6M17 - chains B and D of the 6 polymer chains in the assembly; structure by electron microscopy, 2.90 A resolution.

[Chain B (and D)]
Molecule: Angiotensin-converting enzyme 2
Organism: Homo sapiens
Notes: EC 3.4.17.23, 3.4.17.-; chain D of this document is another copy of the same molecule, construct and numbering; everything in this record applies to it too
Reference sequence: Q9BYF1 (ACE2_HUMAN); the construct has insertions or renumbered stretches relative to UniProt, so the offset changes along the chain: -6 to 9 = UniProt 2-17; 18-805 = UniProt 18-805
Amino-acid sequence (814 residues; row label = number of the first residue in the row; numbers below 1 keep their minus sign (Met-8 is residue -8)):
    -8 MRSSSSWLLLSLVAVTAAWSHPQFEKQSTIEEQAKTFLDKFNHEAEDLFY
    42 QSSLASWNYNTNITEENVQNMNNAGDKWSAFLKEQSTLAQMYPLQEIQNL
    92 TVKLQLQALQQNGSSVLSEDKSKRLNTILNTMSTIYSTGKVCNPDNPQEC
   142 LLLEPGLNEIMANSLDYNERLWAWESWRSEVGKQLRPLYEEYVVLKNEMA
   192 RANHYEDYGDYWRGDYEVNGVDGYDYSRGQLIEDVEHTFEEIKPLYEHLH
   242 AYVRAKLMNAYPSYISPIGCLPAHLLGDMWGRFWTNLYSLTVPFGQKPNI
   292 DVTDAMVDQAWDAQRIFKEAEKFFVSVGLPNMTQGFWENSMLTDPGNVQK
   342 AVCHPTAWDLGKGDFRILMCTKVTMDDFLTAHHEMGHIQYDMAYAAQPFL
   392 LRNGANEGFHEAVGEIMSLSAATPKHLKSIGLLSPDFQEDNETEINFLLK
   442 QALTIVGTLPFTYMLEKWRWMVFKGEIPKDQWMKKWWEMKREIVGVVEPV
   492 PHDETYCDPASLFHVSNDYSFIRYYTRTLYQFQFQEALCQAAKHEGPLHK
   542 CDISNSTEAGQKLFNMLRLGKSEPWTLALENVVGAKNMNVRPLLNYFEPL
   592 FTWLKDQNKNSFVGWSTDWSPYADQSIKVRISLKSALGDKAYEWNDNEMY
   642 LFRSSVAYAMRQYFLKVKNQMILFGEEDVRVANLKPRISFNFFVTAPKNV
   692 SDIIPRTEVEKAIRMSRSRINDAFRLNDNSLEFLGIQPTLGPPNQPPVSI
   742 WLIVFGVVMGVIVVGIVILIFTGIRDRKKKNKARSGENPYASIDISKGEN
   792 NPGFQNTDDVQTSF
Disordered / not traced: -8 to 20, 769-805
Disulfides: Cys133-Cys141, Cys344-Cys361, Cys530-Cys542
Glycans and other covalent adducts: N-acetylglucosamine (NAG) linked to Asn53, Asn90, Asn103, Asn322, Asn432, Asn546, Asn690
Construct notes: initiating methionine (-8); expression tag (-7); insertion (10-17)
Ion coordination: Zn2+: His374, Glu402
Swiss-Prot annotation at these positions:
  - region: Asp30 to Tyr41 (Interaction with SARS-CoV spike glycoprotein), Met82 to Pro84 (Interaction with SARS-CoV spike glycoprotein), Lys353 to Arg357 (Interaction with SARS-CoV spike glycoprotein), Arg652 to Lys659 (Essential for cleavage by ADAM17), Arg697 to Arg716 (Essential for cleavage by TMPRSS11D and TMPRSS2)
  - motif: Glu778 to Ile786 (LIR), Tyr781 to Asp785 (SH2-binding), Tyr781 to Ile784 (Endocytic sorting signal), Asn792 to Phe795 (PTB), Thr803 to Phe805 (PDZ-binding)
  - active site: Glu375 (Proton acceptor), His505 (Proton donor)
  - binding site (chloride): Arg169, Trp477, Lys481
  - binding site (substrate): Arg273, His345, Pro346, Tyr515
  - binding site (Zn(2+)): His374, His378, Glu402
  - modified residue: Tyr781 (Phosphotyrosine), Ser783 (Phosphoserine)
  - glycosylation (N-linked (GlcNAc...) asparagine): Asn53, Asn90, Asn103, Asn322, Asn432, Asn546, Asn690
  - cross-link: Lys788 (Glycyl lysine isopeptide (Lys-Gly) (interchain with G-Cter in ubiquitin))

[How chain B and chain D interact]
Pairs across the interface - 52 pairs, chain B then chain D:
  Ile126(B) with Gln139(D)
  Thr129(B) with Gln139(D), hydrogen bond (backbone-side chain)
  Pro138(B) with Gln175(D)
  Gln139(B) with Ile126(D); Thr129(D), hydrogen bond (side chain-backbone); Gln175(D), hydrogen bond
  Gln175(B) with Pro138(D); Gln139(D), hydrogen bond
  Tyr633(B) with Arg710(D), hydrogen bond
  Asn636(B) with Gln653(D), hydrogen bond; Leu656(D); Lys657(D)
  Asn638(B) with Tyr649(D); Arg652(D), hydrogen bond (side chain-backbone); Gln653(D), hydrogen bond; Leu656(D)
  Glu639(B) with Tyr649(D), hydrogen bond; Gln653(D); Arg710(D), salt bridge
  Tyr641(B) with Ser645(D); Ala648(D); Arg652(D); Phe665(D); Gly666(D); Glu667(D)
  Ser645(B) with Tyr641(D); Ser645(D)
  Ala648(B) with Tyr641(D)
  Tyr649(B) with Asn638(D); Glu639(D), hydrogen bond
  Arg652(B) with Asn638(D), hydrogen bond (backbone-side chain); Tyr641(D)
  Gln653(B) with Asn636(D), hydrogen bond; Asn638(D), hydrogen bond; Glu639(D)
  Leu656(B) with Asn636(D); Asn638(D)
  Lys657(B) with Asn636(D)
  Phe665(B) with Tyr641(D)
  Gly666(B) with Tyr641(D)
  Glu667(B) with Tyr641(D)
  Ser709(B) with Arg716(D), hydrogen bond
  Arg710(B) with Tyr633(D), hydrogen bond; Glu639(D), salt bridge; Ala714(D), hydrogen bond (side chain-backbone); Phe715(D)
  Asp713(B) with Asp713(D); Arg716(D), salt bridge
  Ala714(B) with Arg710(D), hydrogen bond (backbone-side chain)
  Phe715(B) with Arg710(D)
  Arg716(B) with Ser709(D), hydrogen bond; Asp713(D), salt bridge
Also at the interface, not in a pair above, chain B (29 interface residues in all): Gly130, Glu634, Leu642
Also at the interface, not in a pair above, chain D (29 interface residues in all): Gly130, Glu634, Leu642

[Summary]
Chain B and chain D each contribute 29 residues to their interface; the contacts include 18 hydrogen bonds and
4 salt bridges. Polar contacts include Glu639(B)-Arg710(D), Asp713(B)-Arg716(D) and Thr129(B)-Gln139(D).
Covalently linked N-acetylglucosamine: at Asn53(B), Asn90(B), Asn103(B), Asn322(B), Asn432(B) and Asn546(B)
and 1 more.
Both chains are Angiotensin-converting enzyme 2 (Homo sapiens). Entry 6M17 (The 2019-nCoV RBD/ACE2-B0AT1
complex) was determined by electron microscopy (same publication as 6M18 and 6M1D).
